PDB entry 7M2U | electron microscopy, 8.20 A resolution (very low resolution: no residue pairs are listed; an interface is given only as per-side residue counts) | chains 7 and Y of the 11 polymer chains in the assembly

== Chain 7 ==
Protein: DNA repair helicase RAD25
From: Saccharomyces cerevisiae (strain ATCC 204508 / S288c)
Notes: EC 3.6.4.12
Reference sequence: Q00578 (RAD25_YEAST); numbering as in UniProt (aligned over 1-843)
Chain sequence (843 residues; row label = number of the first residue in the row):
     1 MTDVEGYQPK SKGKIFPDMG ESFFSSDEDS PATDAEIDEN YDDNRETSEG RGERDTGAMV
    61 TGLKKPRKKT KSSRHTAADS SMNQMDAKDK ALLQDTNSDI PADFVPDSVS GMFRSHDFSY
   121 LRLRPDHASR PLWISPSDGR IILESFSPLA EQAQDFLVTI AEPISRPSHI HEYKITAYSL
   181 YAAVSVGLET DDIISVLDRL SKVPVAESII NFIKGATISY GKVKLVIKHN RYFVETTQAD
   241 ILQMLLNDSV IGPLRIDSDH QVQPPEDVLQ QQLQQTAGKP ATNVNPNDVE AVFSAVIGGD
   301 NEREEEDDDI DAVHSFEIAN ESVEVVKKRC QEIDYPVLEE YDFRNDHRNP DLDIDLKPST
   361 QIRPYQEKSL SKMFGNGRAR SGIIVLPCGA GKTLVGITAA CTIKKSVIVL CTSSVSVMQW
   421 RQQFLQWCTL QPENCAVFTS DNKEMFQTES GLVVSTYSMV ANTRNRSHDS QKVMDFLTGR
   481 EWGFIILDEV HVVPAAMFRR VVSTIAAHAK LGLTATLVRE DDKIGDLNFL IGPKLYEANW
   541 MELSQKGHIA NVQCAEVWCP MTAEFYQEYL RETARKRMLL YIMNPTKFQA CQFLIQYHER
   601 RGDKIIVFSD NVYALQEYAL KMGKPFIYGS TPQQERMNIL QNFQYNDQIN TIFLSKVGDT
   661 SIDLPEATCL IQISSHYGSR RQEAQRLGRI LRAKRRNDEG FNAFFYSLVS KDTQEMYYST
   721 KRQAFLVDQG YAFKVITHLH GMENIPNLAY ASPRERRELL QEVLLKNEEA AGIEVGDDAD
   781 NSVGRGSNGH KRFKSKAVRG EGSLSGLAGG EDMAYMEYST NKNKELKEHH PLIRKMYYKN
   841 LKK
Unresolved in the structure: 1-100, 270-301, 771-843
UniProt features mapped onto this chain:
  - motif: Lys64 to His75 (Nuclear localization signal), Asp488 to His491 (DEAH box)
  - binding site (ATP): Leu386 to Thr393
  - modified residue: Ser752 (Phosphoserine)
Reported in the primary citation:
  - mutagenesis - E715G, S719P, Y750*: decreased growth in response to UV

== Chain Y ==
Molecule: Undamaged DNA strand
Sequence (10 nucleotides; each row starts with the number of its first residue; numbers below 1 keep their minus sign (DT-4 is residue -4)):
    -4 TATCTCGCAA

== How chain 7 and chain Y interact ==
At this resolution (8 A) residue pairs are not listed: 10 residues of chain 7 and 5 of chain Y lie at the interface.

== In short ==
The interface between chain 7 and chain Y involves 10 residues on one side and 5 on the other. Curated
annotation (UniProt) lists 8 ATP-binding residues on chain 7. From the paper: E715G, S719P and Y750* of chain
7 reduce growth in response to UV.
Chain 7 is DNA repair helicase RAD25 (Saccharomyces cerevisiae (strain ATCC 204508 / S288c)) and chain Y is
Undamaged DNA strand; the structure, Nucleotide Excision Repair complex TFIIH Rad4-33, was determined by
electron microscopy, deposited together with 7K01 and 7K04.
